Entry 8Y0R (electron microscopy, 2.52 A resolution); this record covers chains 1 and 4 of the 6 polymer chains in the assembly.

# Chain 1
Protein: VP1 of capsid protein
From: Foot-and-mouth disease virus A
UniProtKB: D0E7R9 (D0E7R9_9PICO); residues 1-212 here correspond to UniProt positions 726-937 (UniProt number = residue number + 725)
Amino-acid sequence (212 residues; numbered 1 to 212; the number before each row is that of its first residue):
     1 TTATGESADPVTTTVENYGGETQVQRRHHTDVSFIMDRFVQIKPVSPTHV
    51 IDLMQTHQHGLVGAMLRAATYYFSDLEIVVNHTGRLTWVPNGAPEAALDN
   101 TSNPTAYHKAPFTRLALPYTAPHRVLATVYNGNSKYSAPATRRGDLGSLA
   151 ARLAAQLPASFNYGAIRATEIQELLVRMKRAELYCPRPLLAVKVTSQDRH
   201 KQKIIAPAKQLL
Not modelled in the structure: 137-151, 210-212
Differences from the reference sequence: conflict Asn133 (Thr858 in D0E7R9), Lys193 (Glu918 in D0E7R9)

# Chain 4
Protein: VP4 of capsid protein
From: Foot-and-mouth disease virus A
UniProtKB: E4W502 (E4W502_9PICO); residues 1-85 here correspond to UniProt positions 202-286 (UniProt number = residue number + 201)
Amino-acid sequence (85 residues; row label = number of the first residue in the row):
     1 GAGQSSPATGSQNQSGNTGSIINNYYMQQYQNSMDTQLGDNAISGGSNEG
    51 STDTTSSHTTNTQNNDWFSKLASSAFTGLFGALLA
Not modelled in the structure: 1-14, 40-63, 85
Differences from the reference sequence: conflict Thr77 (Ser278 in E4W502)

# Chain 1 / chain 4 interface
Residue-residue contacts - 23 pairs, chain 1 then chain 4:
  Thr1(1) - Gly78(4)  hydrogen bond (backbone-backbone)
  Thr1(1) - Leu79(4)
  Thr1(1) - Phe80(4)
  Thr2(1) - Phe80(4)
  Pro10(1) - Ala75(4)
  Pro10(1) - Phe76(4)  hydrogen bond (backbone-backbone)
  Val11(1) - Phe76(4)
  Thr12(1) - Ala75(4)
  Thr12(1) - Phe76(4)  hydrogen bond (backbone-backbone)
  Thr12(1) - Thr77(4)
  Asn17(1) - Leu79(4)
  Ser33(1) - Gly16(4)
  Phe34(1) - Asn17(4)
  Asp37(1) - Asn17(4)  hydrogen bond (side chain-backbone)
  Asp75(1) - Asn32(4)  hydrogen bond
  Asp75(1) - Ser33(4)  hydrogen bond
  Ala116(1) - Gln31(4)
  Arg177(1) - Asn17(4)  hydrogen bond (side chain-backbone)
  Lys179(1) - Thr18(4)
  Arg180(1) - Asn32(4)
  Arg180(1) - Ser33(4)  hydrogen bond (side chain-backbone)
  Arg180(1) - Asp35(4)  salt bridge
  Pro186(1) - Phe68(4)
Also at the interface, not in a pair above, chain 1 (19 interface residues in all): Phe73, Pro118, Tyr119, Tyr184
Also at the interface, not in a pair above, chain 4 (16 interface residues in all): Ser15, Leu71

# Overview
The interface between chain 1 and chain 4 involves 19 residues on one side and 16 on the other; the contacts
include 8 hydrogen bonds and 1 salt bridge. Among the polar pairs are Arg180(1)-Asp35(4), Asp37(1)-Asn17(4)
and Asp75(1)-Asn32(4).
Here chain 1 is VP1 of capsid protein and chain 4 is VP4 of capsid protein, both from Foot-and-mouth disease
virus A. Entry 8Y0R (Complex of FMDV A/WH/CHA/09 and inter-serotype broadly neutralizing antibodies pOA-2) was
determined by electron microscopy together with 8Y0Q from the same study.
